PDB entry 1VQ6 | X-ray diffraction, 2.70 A resolution | chains 0 and 3 of the 33 polymer chains in the assembly

Chain 0:
Molecule: 23S ribosomal RNA
Source organism: Haloarcula marismortui
Sequence (2922 nucleotides; each row starts with the number of its first residue):
     2 UUGGCUACUAUGCCAGCUGGUGGAUUGCUCGGCUCAGGCGCUGAUGAAGG
    52 ACGUGCCAAGCUGCGAUAAGCCAUGGGGAGCCGCACGGAGGCGAAGAACC
   102 AUGGAUUUCCGAAUGAGAAUCUCUCUAACAAUUGCUUCGCGCAAUGAGGA
   152 ACCCCGAGAACUGAAACAUCUCAGUAUCGGGAGGAACAGAAAACGCAAUG
   202 UGAUGUCGUUAGUAACCGCGAGUGAACGCGAUACAGCCCAAACCGAAGCC
   252 CUCACGGGCAAUGUGGUGUCAGGGCUACCUCUCAUCAGCCGACCGUCUCG
   302 ACGAAGUCUCUUGGAACAGAGCGUGAUACAGGGUGACAACCCCGUACUCG
   352 AGACCAGUACGACGUGCGGUAGUGCCAGAGUAGCGGGGGUUGGAUAUCCC
   402 UCGCGAAUAACGCAGGCAUCGACUGCGAAGGCUAAACACAACCUGAGACC
   452 GAUAGUGAACAAGUAGUGUGAACGAACGCUGCAAAGUACCCUCAGAAGGG
   502 AGGCGAAAUAGAGCAUGAAAUCAGUUGGCGAUCGAGCGACAGGGCAUACA
   552 AGGUCCCUCGACGAAUGACCGACGCGCGAGCGUCCAGUAAGACUCACGGG
   602 AAGCCGAUGUUCUGUCGUACGUUUUGAAAAACGAGCCAGGGAGUGUGUCU
   652 GCAUGGCAAGUCUAACCGGAGUAUCCGGGGAGGCACAGGGAAACCGACAU
   702 GGCCGCAGGGCUUUGCCCGAGGGCCGCCGUCUUCAAGGGCGGGGAGCCAU
   752 GUGGACACGACCCGAAUCCGGACGAUCUACGCAUGGACAAGAUGAAGCGU
   802 GCCGAAAGGCACGUGGAAGUCUGUUAGAGUUGGUGUCCUACAAUACCCUC
   852 UCGUGAUCUAUGUGUAGGGGUGAAAGGCCCAUCGAGUCCGGCAACAGCUG
   902 GUUCCAAUCGAAACAUGUCGAAGCAUGACCUCCGCCGAGGUAGUCUGUGA
   952 GGUAGAGCGACCGAUUGGUGUGUCCGCCUCCGAGAGGAGUCGGCACACCU
  1002 GUCAAACUCCAAACUUACAGACGCCGUUUGACGCGGGGAUUCCGGUGCGC
  1052 GGGGUAAGCCUGUGUACCAGGAGGGGAACAACCCAGAGAUAGGUUAAGGU
  1102 CCCCAAGUGUGGAUUAAGUGUAAUCCUCUGAAGGUGGUCUCGAGCCCUAG
  1152 ACAGCCGGGAGGUGAGCUUAGAAGCAGCUACCCUCUAAGAAAAGCGUAAC
  1202 AGCUUACCGGCCGAGGUUUGAGGCGCCCAAAAUGAUCGGGACUCAAAUCC
  1252 ACCACCGAGACCUGUCCGUACCACUCAUACUGGUAAUCGAGUAGAUUGGC
  1302 GCUCUAAUUGGAUGGAAGUAGGGGUGAAAACUCCUAUGGACCGAUUAGUG
  1352 ACGAAAAUCCUGGCCAUAGUAGCAGCGAUAGUCGGGUGAGAACCCCGACG
  1402 GCCUAAUGGAUAAGGGUUCCUCAGCACUGCUGAUCAGCUGAGGGUUAGCC
  1452 GGUCCUAAGUCAUACCGCAACUCGACUAUGACGAAAUGGGAAACGGGUUA
  1502 AUAUUCCCGUGCCACUAUGCAGUGAAAGUUGACGCCCUGGGGUCGAUCAC
  1552 GCUGGGCAUUCGCCCAGUCGAACCGUCCAACUCCGUGGAAGCCGUAAUGG
  1602 CAGGAAGCGGACGAACGGCGGCAUAGGGAAACGUGAUUCAACCUGGGGCC
  1652 CAUGAAAAGACGAGCAUAGUGUCCGUACCGAGAACCGACACAGGUGUCCA
  1702 UGGCGGCGAAAGCCAAGGCCUGUCGGGAGCAACCAACGUUAGGGAAUUCG
  1752 GCAAGUUAGUCCCGUACCUUCGGAAGAAGGGAUGCCUGCUCCGGAACGGA
  1802 GCAGGUCGCAGUGACUCGGAAGCUCGGACUGUCUAGUAACAACAUAGGUG
  1852 ACCGCAAAUCCGCAAGGACUCGUACGGUCACUGAAUCCUGCCCAGUGCAG
  1902 GUAUCUGAACACCUCGUACAAGAGGACGAAGGACCUGUCAACGGCGGGGG
  1952 UAACUAUGACCCUCUUAAGGUAGCGUAGUACCUUGCCGCAUCAGUAGCGG
  2002 CUUGCAUGAAUGGAUUAACCAGAGCUUCACUGUCCCAACGUUGGGCCCGG
  2052 UGAACUGUACAUUCCAGUGCGGAGUCUGGAGACACCCAGGGGGAAGCGAA
  2102 GACCCUAUGGAGCUUUACUGCAGGCUGUCGCUGAGACGUGGUCGCCGAUG
  2152 UGCAGCAUAGGUAGGAGACACUACACAGGUACCCGCGCUAGCGGGCCACC
  2202 GAGUCAACAGUGAAAUACUACCCGUCGGUGACUGCGACUCUCACUCCGGG
  2252 AGGAGGACACCGAUAGCCGGGCAGUUUGACUGGGGCGGUACGCGCUCGAA
  2302 AAGAUAUCGAGCGCGCCCUAUGGCUAUCUCAGCCGGGACAGAGACCCGGC
  2352 GAAGAGUGCAAGAGCAAAAGAUAGCUUGACAGUGUUCUUCCCAACGAGGA
  2402 ACGCUGACGCGAAAGCGUGGUCUAGCGAACCAAUUAGCCUGCUUGAUGCG
  2452 GGCAAUUGAUGACAGAAAAGCUACCCUAGGGAUAACAGAGUCGUCACUCG
  2502 CAAGAGCACAUAUCGACCGAGUGGCUUGCUACCUCGAUGUCGGUUCCCUC
  2552 CAUCCUGCCCGUGCAGAAGCGGGCAAGGGUGAGGUUGUUCGCCUAUUAAA
  2602 GGAGGUCGUGAGCUGGGUUUAGACCGUCGUGAGACAGGUCGGCUGCUAUC
  2652 UACUGGGUGUGUAAUGGUGUCUGACAAGAACGACCGUAUAGUACGAGAGG
  2702 AACUACGGUUGGUGGCCACUGGUGUACCGGUUGUUCGAGAGAGCACGUGC
  2752 CGGGUAGCCACGCCACACGGGGUAAGAGCUGAACGCAUCUAAGCUCGAAA
  2802 CCCACUUGGAAAAGAGACACCGCCGAGGUCCCGCGUACAAGACGCGGUCG
  2852 AUAGACUCGGGGUGUGCGCGUCGAGGUAACGAGACGUUAAGCCCACGAGC
  2902 ACUAACAGACCAAAGCCAUCAU
Unresolved in the structure: 2-9, 126-127, 715, 971-998, 1560, 1952-1963, 2137-2236, 2339-2343, 2665-2666, 2915-2923
Modified / non-standard residues: 1MA (6-hydro-1-methyladenosine-5'-monophosphate) at position 628, OMU (o2'-methyluridine 5'-monophosphate) at position 2587, OMG (o2'-methylguanosine-5'-monophosphate) at position 2588, UR3 (3-methyluridine-5'-monophoshate) at position 2619, PSU (pseudouridine-5'-monophosphate) at position 2621
Bound ions: Mg2+ site 1 near G28 (its only coordinating residue here); Na+ site 1: C40, G41, A442, C443; Na+ site 2: G56, A59, G61; Na+ site 3: G66, U107, U108; Mg2+ site 2 near U115 (its only coordinating residue here); Na+ site 4: C141, G142; Na+ site 5 near U146 (its only coordinating residue here); Mg2+ site 3: C162, U2276; K+ site 1: C162, U163, U172; Mg2+ site 4: A165, A167, C168; Na+ site 6: A165, A166, A167; Mg2+ site 5: A166, G219; 69 more Na+ sites not listed; 91 more Mg2+ sites not listed; 1 more K+ sites not listed

Chain 3:
Molecule: 50S ribosomal protein L44E
Source organism: Haloarcula marismortui
Reference sequence: P32411 (RL44_HALMA); residue numbers follow UniProt; this construct covers 1-92
Chain sequence (92 residues; each row starts with the number of its first residue):
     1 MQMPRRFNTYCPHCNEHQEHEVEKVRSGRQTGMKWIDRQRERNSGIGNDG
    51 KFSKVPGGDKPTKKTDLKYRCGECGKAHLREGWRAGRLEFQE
Bound ions: Cd2+: Cys11, Cys14, Cys71, Cys74; Mg2+: Gly45, Gly47, Asp49

Chain 0 / chain 3 interface:
Contacting residue pairs (123):
  A169(0) with Asn48(3), hydrogen bond to the sugar
  U170(0) with Asn48(3), sugar contact; Gly50(3), hydrogen bond to the sugar
  C218(0) with Trp35(3), phosphate contact; Gln39(3), hydrogen bond to the phosphate; Asn43(3), hydrogen bond to the phosphate
  G219(0) with Gln39(3), hydrogen bond to the phosphate; Lys51(3), phosphate contact; Lys54(3), hydrogen bond to the sugar
  C220(0) with Trp35(3), base contact; Lys51(3), salt bridge to the phosphate
  G389(0) with Ile46(3), phosphate contact
  G390(0) with Gly45(3), phosphate contact; Ile46(3), hydrogen bond to the phosphate
  A395(0) with Trp35(3), sugar contact; Arg42(3), hydrogen bond to the phosphate
  U396(0) with Trp35(3), phosphate contact; Arg38(3), salt bridge to the phosphate; Arg42(3), salt bridge to the phosphate
  C735(0) with Tyr10(3), base contact; Asn15(3), hydrogen bond to the base
  A1922(0) with Met33(3), base contact
  G1923(0) with Thr31(3), hydrogen bond to the sugar; Gly32(3), sugar contact; Met33(3), sugar contact
  A1924(0) with Arg29(3), hydrogen bond to the sugar
  G1925(0) with Arg29(3), salt bridge to the phosphate
  U2120(0) with Asn48(3), hydrogen bond to the sugar; Ser53(3), phosphate contact
  G2121(0) with Gly47(3), hydrogen bond to the phosphate; Asn48(3), phosphate contact; Ser53(3), hydrogen bond to the phosphate
  C2122(0) with Ile46(3), phosphate contact; Gly47(3), hydrogen bond to the phosphate
  G2316(0) with Pro61(3), sugar contact
  C2317(0) with Pro61(3), phosphate contact; Thr62(3), hydrogen bond to the phosphate; Arg84(3), salt bridge to the phosphate
  C2318(0) with Ala85(3), phosphate contact; Gly86(3), hydrogen bond to the phosphate
  C2319(0) with Met1(3), hydrogen bond to the phosphate
  U2320(0) with Met1(3), phosphate contact; Gln2(3), hydrogen bond to the phosphate; Met3(3), base contact; Pro4(3), sugar contact; Gln91(3), hydrogen bond to the sugar
  A2321(0) with Gln91(3), hydrogen bond to the phosphate
  U2378(0) with Phe7(3), sugar contact; Asn8(3), hydrogen bond to the phosphate
  G2379(0) with Thr9(3), hydrogen bond to the phosphate; His17(3), salt bridge to the phosphate
  A2380(0) with Met1(3), base contact
  C2381(0) with Thr9(3), hydrogen bond to the sugar; Tyr10(3), sugar contact; Arg80(3), hydrogen bond to the sugar
  A2382(0) with Tyr10(3), sugar contact; Pro12(3), sugar contact; Arg80(3), salt bridge to the phosphate
  G2407(0) with Tyr10(3), hydrogen bond to the sugar; Asn15(3), hydrogen bond to the sugar
  A2408(0) with Tyr10(3), sugar contact; Asn15(3), sugar contact; Glu16(3), sugar contact; His17(3), hydrogen bond to the sugar
  C2409(0) with His17(3), hydrogen bond to the sugar
  C2427(0) with Lys60(3), base contact; Arg84(3), salt bridge to the phosphate
  G2428(0) with Lys60(3), hydrogen bond to the base; Lys64(3), salt bridge to the phosphate; Arg84(3), salt bridge to the phosphate
  C2431(0) with Lys51(3), sugar contact
  C2432(0) with Ile36(3), phosphate contact
  A2433(0) with Gln30(3), hydrogen bond to the sugar; Lys34(3), phosphate contact; Ile36(3), phosphate contact
  A2434(0) with Ser27(3), sugar contact; Gly28(3), hydrogen bond to the phosphate; Lys34(3), phosphate contact
  U2435(0) with Val25(3), sugar contact; Gly28(3), phosphate contact; Lys68(3), hydrogen bond to the phosphate; Leu79(3), base contact
  U2436(0) with Lys68(3), salt bridge to the phosphate; Ala77(3), hydrogen bond to the sugar; His78(3), sugar contact; Leu79(3), sugar contact
  A2437(0) with His13(3), sugar contact; Arg70(3), salt bridge to the phosphate; Lys76(3), phosphate contact; Ala77(3), hydrogen bond to the phosphate
  G2438(0) with Lys76(3), salt bridge to the phosphate
  C2450(0) with Met33(3), phosphate contact
  G2451(0) with Thr31(3), hydrogen bond to the phosphate; Met33(3), phosphate contact; Lys34(3), salt bridge to the phosphate; Trp35(3), phosphate contact; Arg38(3), hydrogen bond to the sugar
  G2452(0) with Lys34(3), salt bridge to the phosphate; Trp35(3), hydrogen bond to the phosphate
  A2456(0) with Leu79(3), base contact
  U2457(0) with Arg80(3), hydrogen bond to the sugar; Glu81(3), phosphate contact; Gly82(3), phosphate contact
  U2458(0) with Lys64(3), phosphate contact; Thr65(3), sugar contact; Asp66(3), sugar contact; Glu81(3), phosphate contact; Gly82(3), hydrogen bond to the phosphate
  G2459(0) with Lys63(3), hydrogen bond to the phosphate; Lys64(3), hydrogen bond to the phosphate
  A2460(0) with Gly58(3), sugar contact; Asp59(3), phosphate contact; Lys60(3), hydrogen bond to the phosphate; Lys63(3), salt bridge to the phosphate
  U2461(0) with Gly58(3), phosphate contact; Asp59(3), hydrogen bond to the phosphate; Lys60(3), phosphate contact
  G2462(0) with Lys60(3), hydrogen bond to the base; Pro61(3), base contact
  A2468(0) with Asn48(3), base contact; Gly50(3), hydrogen bond to the base; Ser53(3), base contact; Lys54(3), salt bridge to the phosphate
Other interface residues (no listed pair), chain 0 (53 interface residues in all): G2426
Other interface residues (no listed pair), chain 3 (61 interface residues in all): Arg26, Asp49, Trp83

In short:
53 residues of chain 0 and 61 residues of chain 3 are in contact; the contacts include 46 hydrogen bonds and
17 salt bridges. Among the polar pairs are C735(0)-Asn15(3), G2428(0)-Lys60(3) and G2462(0)-Lys60(3). C40(0),
G41(0), A442(0) and C443(0) form the Na+ site 1.
Here chain 0 is 23S ribosomal RNA and chain 3 is 50S ribosomal protein L44E, both from Haloarcula marismortui.
Entry 1VQ6 (The structure of c-hpmn and CCA-PHE-CAP-BIO bound to the large ribosomal subunit of haloarcula
marismortui) was determined by X-ray diffraction together with 1VQ7 and 1VQN from the same study.
